PDB entry 4OD7 | X-ray diffraction, 1.60 A resolution | chains A and D

Chain A:
Name: Thiol:disulfide interchange protein
Source organism: Proteus mirabilis
UniProt: B4EZ68 (B4EZ68_PROMH); residues 2-188 here correspond to UniProt positions 21-207 (UniProt number = residue number + 19)
Sequence (190 residues; each row starts with the number of its first residue; numbers below 1 keep their minus sign (Ser-1 is residue -1)):
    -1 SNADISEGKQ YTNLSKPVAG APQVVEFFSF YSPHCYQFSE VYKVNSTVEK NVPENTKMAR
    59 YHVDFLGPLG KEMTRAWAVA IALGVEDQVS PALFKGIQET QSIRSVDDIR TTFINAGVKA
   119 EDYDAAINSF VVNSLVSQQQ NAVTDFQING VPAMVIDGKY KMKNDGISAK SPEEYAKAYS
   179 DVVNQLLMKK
Not modelled in the structure: -1 to 0, 188
Construct notes: expression tag (-1 to 1); engineered mutation Ser30 (Cys49 in B4EZ68)
From the paper describing this entry:
  - contacts within the chain: Ser30-Cys33
  - conformationally variable residues (side-chain flip): His32, Tyr34, Gln35, Phe36, Ser37, Ile165, Ser166

Chain D:
Name: (ACE)PWATCDS(NH2) Peptide
Sequence (9 residues; each row starts with the number of its first residue):
    65 XPWATCDSX
Modified / non-standard residues: ACE (acetyl group) at position 65; NH2 (amino group) at position 73

Interface between chain A and chain D:
Pairs across the interface (24; chain A residue first):
  Ser30(A) with Asp71(D), hydrogen bond
  Pro31(A) with Asp71(D)
  His32(A) with Pro66(D), hydrogen bond (side chain-backbone); Thr69(D), hydrogen bond; Cys70(D); Asp71(D), salt bridge
  Tyr40(A) with Pro66(D); Trp67(D), hydrophobic
  Phe63(A) with NH2_73(D)
  Leu64(A) with Asp71(D); Ser72(D); NH2_73(D)
  Asn147(A) with Ser72(D); NH2_73(D), hydrogen bond (backbone-backbone)
  Gly148(A) with Asp71(D); Ser72(D)
  Val149(A) with Cys70(D); Asp71(D), hydrogen bond (backbone-backbone)
  Asn162(A) with Trp67(D)
  Asp163(A) with Trp67(D); Ala68(D)
  Ile165(A) with Trp67(D)
  Pro170(A) with Trp67(D), hydrophobic
  Tyr173(A) with Trp67(D)
Also at the interface, not in a pair above, chain A (18 interface residues in all): Cys33, Gln35, Pro150, Ser169

Overview:
Chain A and chain D form an interface of 18 and 8 residues respectively; the contacts include 5 hydrogen bonds
and 1 salt bridge. Among the polar pairs are His32(A)-Asp71(D), Ser30(A)-Asp71(D) and His32(A)-Pro66(D). The
paper reports conformational variability at His32(A), Tyr34(A) and Gln35(A) among others; contacts within the
chain involving Ser30(A) and Cys33(A).
Here chain A is Thiol:disulfide interchange protein (Proteus mirabilis) and chain D is (ACE)PWATCDS(NH2)
Peptide. Entry 4OD7 (Complex structure of Proteus mirablis DsbA (C30S) with a non-covalently bound peptide
PWATCDS) was determined by X-ray diffraction (same publication as 4OCE and 4OCF).
